1K4T - chains D and A of the 4 polymer chains in the assembly; structure by X-ray diffraction, 2.10 A resolution.

[Chain D]
Molecule: 22-nt DNA strand
Sequence (22 nucleotides; each row starts with the number of its first residue):
   101 AAAAATTTTTCCAAGTCTTTTT

[Chain A]
Molecule: DNA topoisomerase I
From: Homo sapiens
Notes: EC 5.99.1.2; fragment: Core Domain and C-Terminal Domain, Residues 174-765
UniProtKB: P11387 (TOP1_HUMAN); residues 174-765 here = UniProt positions 174-765
Chain sequence (592 residues; each row starts with the number of its first residue):
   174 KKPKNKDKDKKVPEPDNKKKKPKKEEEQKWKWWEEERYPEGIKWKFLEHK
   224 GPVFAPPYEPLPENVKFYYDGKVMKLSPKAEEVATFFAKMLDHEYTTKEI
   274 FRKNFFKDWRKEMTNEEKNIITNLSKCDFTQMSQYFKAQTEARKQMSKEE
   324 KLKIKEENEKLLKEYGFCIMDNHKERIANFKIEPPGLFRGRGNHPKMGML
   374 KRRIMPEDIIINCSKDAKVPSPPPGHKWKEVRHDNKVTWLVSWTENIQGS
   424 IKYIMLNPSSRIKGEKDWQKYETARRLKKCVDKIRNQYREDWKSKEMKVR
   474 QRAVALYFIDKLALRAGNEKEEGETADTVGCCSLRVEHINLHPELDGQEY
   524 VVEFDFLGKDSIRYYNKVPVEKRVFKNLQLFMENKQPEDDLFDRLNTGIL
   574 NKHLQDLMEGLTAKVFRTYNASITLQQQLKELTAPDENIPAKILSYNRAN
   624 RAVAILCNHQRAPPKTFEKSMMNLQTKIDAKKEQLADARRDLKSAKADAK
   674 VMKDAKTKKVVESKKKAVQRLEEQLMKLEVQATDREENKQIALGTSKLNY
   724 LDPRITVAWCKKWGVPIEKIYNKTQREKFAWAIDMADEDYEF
Disordered / not traced: 174-200
Modified residues: Tyr723 (o-phosphotyrosine; PTR)
Differences from the reference sequence: modified residue (723)
Bound ions: Hg2+: Arg590, Cys630
Ligand contacts: topotecan, hycamtin / hydrolyzed product of topotecan: Asn352, Glu356, Arg364, Lys532, Asp533, Thr718, Asn722, Tyr723
UniProt features mapped onto this chain:
  - region (Interaction with DNA): Lys425, Tyr426, Arg488 to Lys493, Thr585 to Lys587
  - active site: Tyr723 (O-(3'-phospho-DNA)-tyrosine intermediate)
  - site (Interaction with DNA): Arg316, Arg364, Trp412, Lys443, Thr501, Lys532, Asn574, His632, Lys650
  - modified residue: Lys280 (N6-acetyllysine), Ser506 (Phosphoserine)
  - cross-link (Glycyl lysine isopeptide (Lys-Gly)): Lys204 (interchain with G-Cter in SUMO2), Lys336 (interchain with G-Cter in SUMO2), Lys549 (interchain with G-Cter in SUMO2), Lys642 (interchain with G-Cter in SUMO2), Lys700 (interchain with G-Cter in SUMO2), Lys712 (interchain with G-Cter in SUMO2)
  - natural variant: Lys326 (K326R: In breast cancer), Met370 (M370T: In CPT-resistant leukemia), Asp533 (D533G: In CPT-resistant leukemia), Asn722 (N722S: In CPT-resistant leukemia), Thr729 (T729A: In CPT-resistant lung cancer)
  - mutagenesis: Lys532 (K532A: Almost abolishes enzyme activity; K532R: Strongly reduced enzyme activity), Tyr723 (Y723F: No change in CPT-induced clearing from nuclei)
From the paper describing this entry:
  - catalytic residues: Tyr723
  - binding site for the 10-nt DNA strand: Lys532, Tyr723
  - binding site for the 22-nt DNA strand (chain D): Phe361, Arg362, Gly363, Arg364, Lys374
  - binding site for the 12-nt DNA strand: Thr718
  - catalytic residues: Lys532 (citing earlier work)
  - binding site for topotecan, hycamtin: Asp533
  - binding site for hydrolyzed product of topotecan: Asp533, Asn722, Tyr723
  - contacts within the chain: Arg364-Asp533

[Interface between chain D and chain A]
Contacting residue pairs (31):
  DA105(D) with Asn646(A), hydrogen bond to the phosphate
  DT106(D) with Ser643(A), phosphate contact; Asn646(A), phosphate contact; Leu647(A), phosphate contact; Lys650(A), salt bridge to the phosphate
  DC112(D) with Lys374(A), sugar contact
  DA113(D) with Phe361(A), phosphate contact; Arg362(A), hydrogen bond to the phosphate; Gly363(A), hydrogen bond to the phosphate; Arg364(A), hydrogen bond to the base; Lys374(A), salt bridge to the phosphate
  DA114(D) with Phe361(A), phosphate contact; Gly363(A), phosphate contact; Arg364(A), hydrogen bond to the phosphate; His367(A), salt bridge to the phosphate; Lys532(A), hydrogen bond to the base; Asp533(A), sugar contact
  DG115(D) with Lys493(A), salt bridge to the phosphate; Thr501(A), hydrogen bond to the phosphate; Lys532(A), phosphate contact; Asp533(A), hydrogen bond to the phosphate
  DT116(D) with Arg488(A), phosphate contact; Ala489(A), hydrogen bond to the phosphate; Gly490(A), hydrogen bond to the phosphate; Asn491(A), hydrogen bond to the phosphate; Lys587(A), phosphate contact
  DC117(D) with Ala489(A), phosphate contact; Asn574(A), hydrogen bond to the phosphate; Thr585(A), hydrogen bond to the phosphate; Ala586(A), hydrogen bond to the phosphate; Lys587(A), hydrogen bond to the phosphate
Also at the interface, not in a pair above, chain D (10 interface residues in all): DT107, DT118
Also at the interface, not in a pair above, chain A (27 interface residues in all): Glu356, Leu360, Gly531, Ser534, Arg708

[Summary]
10 residues of chain D and 27 residues of chain A are in contact, with 15 hydrogen bonds and 4 salt bridges.
Polar contacts include DA113(D)-Arg364(A), DA114(D)-Lys532(A) and DA105(D)-Asn646(A). From the paper:
catalytic residues Tyr723(A) and Lys532(A); a binding site for the 22-nt DNA strand (chain D) at Phe361(A),
Arg362(A) and Gly363(A) among others.
Chain D is a 22-nt DNA strand and chain A is DNA topoisomerase I (Homo sapiens); the structure, Human DNA
topoisomerase I (70 kDa) in complex with the poison topotecan and covalent complex with ..., was determined by
X-ray diffraction together with 1K4S from the same study.
